PDB entry 6H17 | X-ray diffraction, 1.27 A resolution | chain A

# Chain A
Protein: Mutual gliding-motility protein MglA
Organism: Myxococcus xanthus DK 1622
Reference sequence: Q1DB04 (MGLA_MYXXD); numbering as in UniProt (aligned over 1-195)
Amino-acid sequence (201 residues; row label = number of the first residue in the row):
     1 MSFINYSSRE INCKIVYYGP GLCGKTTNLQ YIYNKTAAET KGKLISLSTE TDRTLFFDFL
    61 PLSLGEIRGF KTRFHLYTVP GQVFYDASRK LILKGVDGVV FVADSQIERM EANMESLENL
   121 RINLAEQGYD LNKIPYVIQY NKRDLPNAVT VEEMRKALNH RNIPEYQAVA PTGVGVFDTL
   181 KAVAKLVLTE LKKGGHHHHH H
Not modelled in the structure: 1, 195-201
Differences from the reference sequence: expression tag (196-201)
Swiss-Prot annotation at these positions:
  - binding site (GTP): Gly-19 to Thr-26, Thr-78 to Gln-82, Asn-141 to Asp-144
What the authors report for this chain:
  - conformationally variable residues (loop rearrangement, register shift): Leu-44 to Asp-58, Phe-59, Gly-81

# In short
Curated annotation (UniProt) lists 17 GTP-binding residues. From the paper: conformational variability at
Leu-44, Phe-59 and Gly-81.
Chain A is Mutual gliding-motility protein MglA (Myxococcus xanthus DK 1622); the structure, Myxococcus
xanthus MglA bound to GTPgammaS, was determined by X-ray diffraction together with 6H35, 6HJH, 6HJM, 6HJO and
6H5B from the same study.
